2GP9 - chains A and B; structure by X-ray diffraction, 1.87 A resolution.

[Chain A]
Name: Prothrombin
From: Homo sapiens
Notes: EC 3.4.21.5; fragment: thrombin light chain
Reference sequence: P00734 (THRB_HUMAN); aligned to UniProt positions 328-349 over residues -2 to 14 (the alignment contains insertions or deletions, so no single offset holds)
Chain sequence (36 residues; each row starts with the number of its first residue; a row labelled like 14A-14M holds insertion residues (14A, then the next letters in order); numbers below 1 keep their minus sign (Thr-2 is residue -2)):
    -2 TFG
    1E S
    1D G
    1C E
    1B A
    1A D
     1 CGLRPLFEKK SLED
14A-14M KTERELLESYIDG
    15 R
Not modelled in the structure: -2 to 0, 15

[Chain B]
Name: Prothrombin
From: Homo sapiens
Notes: EC 3.4.21.5; fragment: THROMBIN heavy CHAIN
Reference sequence: P00734 (THRB_HUMAN); aligned to UniProt positions 364-620 over residues 16-245 (the alignment contains insertions or deletions, so no single offset holds)
Chain sequence (259 residues; row label = number of the first residue in the row; note: 6 numbers in that range are skipped by the numbering (no residue carries them; nothing is unmodelled there); a row labelled like 60A-60I holds insertion residues (60A, then the next letters in order)):
    16 IVEGSDAEIG MSPWQVMLFR K
   36A S
    37 PQELLCGASL ISDRWVLTAA HCLL
60A-60I YPPWDKNFT
    61 ENDLLVRIGK HSRTRYE
   77A R
    78 NIEKISMLEK IYIHPRYNWR
   97A E
    98 NLDRNIALMK LKKPVAFSDY IHPVCLPDRE TA
129A-129C ASL
   130 LQAGYKGRVT GWGNL
144A-144J KETWTANVGK
   150 GQPSVLQVVN LPIVERPVCK DSTRIRITDN MFCAG
  184A Y
   185 KP
186A-186D DEGK
   187 RGDACEGDSG GPFVMKSP
204A-204B FN
   205 NRWYQMGIVS WGE
   219 GCD
  221A R
   222 DGKYGFYTHV FRLKKWIQKV IDQFGE
Not modelled in the structure: 144A-144J, 246-247
Construct notes: engineered mutation Asn102 (Asp462 in P00734)
Swiss-Prot annotation at these positions:
  - region: Ala183 to Val200 (High affinity receptor-binding region which is also known as the TP508 peptide)
  - active site (Charge relay system): His57, Ser195
  - glycosylation: Asn60G (N-linked (GlcNAc...) (complex) asparagine)
Disulfide bonds: Cys42-Cys58, Cys168-Cys182, Cys191-Cys220

[Chain A / chain B interface]
Pairs across the interface (67):
  Cys1(A) - Pro120(B)
  Cys1(A) - Val121(B)
  Cys1(A) - Cys122(B)  disulfide
  Cys1(A) - Arg206(B)  hydrogen bond (backbone-side chain)
  Asp1A(A) - His119(B)  hydrogen bond (backbone-side chain)
  Asp1A(A) - Arg206(B)
  Ala1B(A) - Arg206(B)  hydrogen bond (backbone-side chain)
  Gly1D(A) - Pro120(B)
  Ser1E(A) - Ser48(B)
  Ser1E(A) - Asp49(B)  hydrogen bond
  Ser1E(A) - Phe114(B)
  Gly2(A) - Pro120(B)  hydrogen bond (backbone-backbone)
  Gly2(A) - Val121(B)
  Gly2(A) - Cys122(B)
  Gly2(A) - Arg206(B)
  Gly2(A) - Trp207(B)  hydrogen bond (backbone-backbone)
  Leu3(A) - His119(B)  hydrogen bond (backbone-side chain)
  Leu3(A) - Asn205(B)
  Leu3(A) - Arg206(B)
  Arg4(A) - Gly25(B)
  Arg4(A) - Met26(B)  hydrogen bond (side chain-backbone)
  Arg4(A) - Pro28(B)
  Arg4(A) - Trp29(B)
  Arg4(A) - Arg137(B)
  Arg4(A) - Trp207(B)
  Pro5(A) - Ser115(B)
  Pro5(A) - Asp116(B)
  Pro5(A) - His119(B)
  Leu6(A) - Ile24(B)
  Leu6(A) - Asp116(B)
  Leu6(A) - Tyr117(B)  hydrophobic
  Phe7(A) - Glu23(B)
  Phe7(A) - Ile24(B)
  Phe7(A) - Gly25(B)
  Phe7(A) - Met26(B)  hydrophobic
  Glu8(A) - Lys202(B)  salt bridge
  Glu8(A) - Asn205(B)
  Glu8(A) - Trp207(B)  hydrogen bond
  Asp14(A) - Glu23(B)
  Asp14(A) - Met26(B)
  Asp14(A) - Arg137(B)  salt bridge
  Asp14(A) - Trp207(B)
  Lys14A(A) - Glu23(B)  hydrogen bond (backbone-side chain)
  Thr14B(A) - Arg137(B)  hydrogen bond
  Thr14B(A) - Asn159(B)  hydrogen bond
  Glu14C(A) - Arg137(B)
  Glu14C(A) - Lys202(B)  salt bridge
  Glu14E(A) - Lys135(B)  salt bridge
  Glu14E(A) - Asn159(B)
  Glu14E(A) - Tyr184A(B)  hydrogen bond
  Leu14F(A) - Lys135(B)
  Leu14F(A) - Gly136(B)
  Leu14F(A) - Asn159(B)
  Leu14F(A) - Trp207(B)  hydrophobic
  Leu14G(A) - Lys202(B)
  Leu14G(A) - Pro204(B)  hydrophobic
  Ser14I(A) - Gly133(B)
  Ser14I(A) - Tyr134(B)
  Ser14I(A) - Lys135(B)  hydrogen bond (side chain-backbone)
  Tyr14J(A) - Leu129C(B)  hydrophobic
  Tyr14J(A) - Tyr134(B)  hydrophobic
  Tyr14J(A) - Lys135(B)  hydrogen bond (side chain-backbone)
  Tyr14J(A) - Met201(B)
  Tyr14J(A) - Lys202(B)
  Tyr14J(A) - Pro204(B)  hydrophobic
  Ile14K(A) - Tyr134(B)  hydrogen bond (backbone-side chain)
  Asp14L(A) - Tyr134(B)  hydrogen bond (backbone-side chain)
Also at the interface, not in a pair above, chain A (24 interface residues in all): Glu13
Also at the interface, not in a pair above, chain B (32 interface residues in all): Val200, Asn204B
Inter-chain disulfides: Cys1(A)-Cys122(B)

[In short]
24 residues of chain A face 32 of chain B across their interface; the contacts include 1 disulfide bond, 17
hydrogen bonds and 4 salt bridges. Among the polar pairs are Glu8(A)-Lys202(B), Glu14E(A)-Lys135(B) and
Asp14(A)-Arg137(B). UniProt lists active-site residues His57(B) and Ser195(B) on chain B.
Chain A is Prothrombin and chain B is Prothrombin, both from Homo sapiens; the structure, Crystal structure of
the slow form of thrombin in a self-inhibited conformation, was determined by X-ray diffraction.
